PDB entry 8FVH | electron microscopy, 3.10 A resolution | chains D and J of the 36 polymer chains in the assembly

# Chain D
Protein: E217 collar protein gp28
From: Pseudomonas phage vB_PaeM_E217
UniProtKB: A0A2K8I4A6 (A0A2K8I4A6_9CAUD); residue numbers follow UniProt; this construct covers 2-124
Chain sequence (123 residues; row label = number of the first residue in the row):
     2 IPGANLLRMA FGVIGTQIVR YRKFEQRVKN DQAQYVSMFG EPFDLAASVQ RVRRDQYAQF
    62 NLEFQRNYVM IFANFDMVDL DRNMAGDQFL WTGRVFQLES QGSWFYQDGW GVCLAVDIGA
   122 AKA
Sequence notes: conflict A124 (Leu in A0A2K8I4A6)

# Chain J
Protein: E217 head-to-tail connector protein gp27
From: Pseudomonas phage vB_PaeM_E217
UniProtKB: A0A2K8HNR2 (A0A2K8HNR2_9CAUD); numbering as in UniProt (aligned over 1-155)
Chain sequence (155 residues; row label = number of the first residue in the row):
     1 MVIFDEHKFR TLFPEFADPA AYPDVRLQMY FDIACEFISD RDSPYRILNG KALEACLYLL
    61 TAHLLSLSTM QVQGAAGGGV TAGGTQGGFI TSATVGEVSV AKLAPPAKNG WQWWLSGTPY
   121 GQELWALLSV KAVGGFYIGG LPERRGFRKV GGTFW

# Chain D / chain J interface
Pairs across the interface (8):
  L7(D) - V95(J)
  L7(D) - V98(J)
  M10(D) - V100(J)  hydrophobic
  Q102(D) - V95(J)
  F106(D) - V95(J)  hydrophobic
  Y107(D) - V95(J)  hydrogen bond (side chain-backbone)
  Y107(D) - E97(J)  hydrogen bond
  Y107(D) - V98(J)
Interface residues without a listed pair, chain D (8 interface residues in all): I2, L8, A11
Interface residues without a listed pair, chain J (8 interface residues in all): I90, A93, T94, K102

# Summary
The chain D/chain J interface involves 8 residues from each chain, with 2 hydrogen bonds. Polar contacts
include Y107(D)-V95(J) and Y107(D)-E97(J).
Chain D is E217 collar protein gp28 and chain J is E217 head-to-tail connector protein gp27, both from
Pseudomonas phage vB_PaeM_E217; the structure, Pseudomonas phage E217 neck (portal, head-to-tail connector,
collar and gateway proteins), was determined by electron microscopy together with 8ENV, 8FRS, 8FUV and 8FVG
from the same study.
